PDB entry 8ISO | X-ray diffraction, 1.29 A resolution | chain A

[Chain A]
Name: Beta-lactamase
Source organism: Stenotrophomonas sp. KCTC 12332
Notes: EC 3.5.2.6
UniProt: A0A126NGE0 (A0A126NGE0_9GAMM); the author numbering skips numbers that UniProt does not, so the offset changes along the chain: 26-238 = UniProt 33-245; 240-291 = UniProt 246-297
Sequence (269 residues; numbered 22 to 291; 1 number in that range is skipped by the numbering (no residue carries it; nothing is unmodelled there); the number before each row is that of its first residue):
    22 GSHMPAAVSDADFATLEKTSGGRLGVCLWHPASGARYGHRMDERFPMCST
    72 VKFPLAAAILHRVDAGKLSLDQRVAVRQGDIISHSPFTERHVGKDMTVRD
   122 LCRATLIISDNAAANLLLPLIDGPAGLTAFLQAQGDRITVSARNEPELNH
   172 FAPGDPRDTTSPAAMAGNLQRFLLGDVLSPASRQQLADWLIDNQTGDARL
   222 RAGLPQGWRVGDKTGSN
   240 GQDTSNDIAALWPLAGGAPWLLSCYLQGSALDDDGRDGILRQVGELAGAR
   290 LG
Not modelled in the structure: 22-29, 291
Sequence notes: cloning artifact (22-25)
Residues lining bound ligands: PG5 (1-methoxy-2-[2-(2-methoxy-ethoxy]-ethane): Ser70, Lys73, His105, Ser130, Asn132, Thr216, Arg220, Lys234, Thr235, Gly236, Ser237, Gly240, Asp272

[Overview]
Ligands of chain A: compound PG5.
Chain A is Beta-lactamase (Stenotrophomonas sp. KCTC 12332); the structure, Crystal structure of
extended-spectrum class A beta-lactamase, CESS-1, was determined by X-ray diffraction, deposited together with
8ISP, 8ISQ and 8ISR.
